Entry 2VQO (X-ray diffraction, 2.15 A resolution); this record covers chain A.

== Chain A ==
Protein: Histone deacetylase 4
Source organism: Homo sapiens
Notes: fragment: catalytic domain, residues 648-1057
Reference sequence: P56524 (HDAC4_HUMAN); residues 4-413 here correspond to UniProt positions 648-1057 (UniProt number = residue number + 644)
Amino-acid sequence (413 residues; numbered 1 to 413; the number before each row is that of its first residue):
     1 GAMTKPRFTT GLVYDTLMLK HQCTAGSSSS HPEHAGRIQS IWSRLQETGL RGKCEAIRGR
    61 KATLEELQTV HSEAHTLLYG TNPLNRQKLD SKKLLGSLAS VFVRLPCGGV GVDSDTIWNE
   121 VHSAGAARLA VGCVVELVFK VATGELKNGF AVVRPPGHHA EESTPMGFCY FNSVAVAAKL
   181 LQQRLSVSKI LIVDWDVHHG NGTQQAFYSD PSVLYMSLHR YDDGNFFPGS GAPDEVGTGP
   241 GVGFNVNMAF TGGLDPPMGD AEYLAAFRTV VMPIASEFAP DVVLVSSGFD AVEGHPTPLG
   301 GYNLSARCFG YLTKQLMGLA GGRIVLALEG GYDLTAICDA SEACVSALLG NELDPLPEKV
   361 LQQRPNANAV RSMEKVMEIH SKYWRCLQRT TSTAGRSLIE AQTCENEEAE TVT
Disordered / not traced: 1-6, 23-34, 85-111, 406-413
Construct notes: engineered mutation Ala25 (Cys669 in P56524), Ala56 (Cys700 in P56524), Tyr332 (His976 in P56524)
Metal / ion sites: K+ site 1: Asp194, Asp196, His198, Ser217, Leu218; Zn2+: Asp196, His198, Asp290 (together with TFG); K+ site 2: Phe207, Asp210, Val213, Phe244
Residues lining bound ligands: TFG (2,2,2-trifluoro-1-{5-[(3-phenyl-5,6-dihydroimidazo[1,2-a]pyrazin-7(8h)-yl)carbonyl]thiophen-2-yl}ethane-1,1-diol): Pro156, His158, His159, Gly167, Phe168, Cys169, Asp196, His198, Phe227, Asp290, Leu299, Glu329, Gly330, Gly331
Curated features (UniProtKB/Swiss-Prot):
  - motif: Glu407 to Thr413 (Nuclear export signal)
  - active site: His159
  - binding site (Zn(2+)): Cys23, His31, Cys107
Reported in the primary citation:
  - conformationally variable residues (side-chain flip): Tyr332
  - mutagenesis - D115A: decreased catalytic activity
  - catalytic residues: Asp115

== Summary ==
Chain A binds compound TFG. The K+ site 1 is built by Asp194, Asp196, His198, Ser217 and Leu218. Asp196,
His198 and Asp290 form the Zn2+ site. From UniProt: active-site residue His159 and 3 Zn2+-binding residues.
From the paper: the catalytic residue Asp115; D115A reduces catalytic activity.
Chain A is Histone deacetylase 4 (Homo sapiens); the structure, Structure of HDAC4 catalytic domain with a
gain-of-function muation bound to a trifluoromethylketone inhbitor, was determined by X-ray diffraction
together with 2VQW, 2VQV, 2VQJ, 2VQM and 2VQQ from the same study.
